2J56 - chains H and M of the 6 polymer chains in the assembly; structure by X-ray diffraction, 2.10 A resolution.

[Chain H]
Molecule: Methylamine dehydrogenase heavy chain
Source organism: Paracoccus denitrificans
Notes: EC 1.4.99.3
UniProtKB: P29894 (DHMH_PARDE); residues 1-386 here correspond to UniProt positions 32-417 (UniProt number = residue number + 31)
Sequence (386 residues; row label = number of the first residue in the row):
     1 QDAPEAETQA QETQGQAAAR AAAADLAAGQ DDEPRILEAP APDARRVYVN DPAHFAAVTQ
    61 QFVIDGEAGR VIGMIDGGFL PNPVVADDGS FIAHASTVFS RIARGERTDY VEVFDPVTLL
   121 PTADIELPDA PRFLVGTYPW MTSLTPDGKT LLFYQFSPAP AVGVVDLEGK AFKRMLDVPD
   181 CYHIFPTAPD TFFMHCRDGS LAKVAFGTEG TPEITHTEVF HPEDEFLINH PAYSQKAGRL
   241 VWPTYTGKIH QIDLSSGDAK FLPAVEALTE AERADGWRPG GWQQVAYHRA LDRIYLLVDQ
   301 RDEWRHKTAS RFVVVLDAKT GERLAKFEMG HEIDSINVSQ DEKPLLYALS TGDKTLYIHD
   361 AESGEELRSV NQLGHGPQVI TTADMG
Unresolved in the structure: 1-11
Cystine bridges: Cys181-Cys196

[Chain M]
Molecule: Methylamine dehydrogenase light chain
Source organism: Paracoccus denitrificans
Notes: EC 1.4.99.3
UniProtKB: P22619 (DHML_PARDE); residues 1-131 here correspond to UniProt positions 58-188 (UniProt number = residue number + 57)
Sequence (131 residues; row label = number of the first residue in the row):
     1 ADAPAGTDPR AKWVPQDNDI QACDYWRHCS IDGNICDCSG GSLTNCPPGT KLATASWVAS
    61 CYNPTDGQSY LIAYRDCCGY NVSGRCPCLN TEGELPVYRP EFANDIIWCF GAEDDAMTYH
   121 CTISPIVGKA S
Unresolved in the structure: 1-6
Modified positions: Trp57 ((S)-2-amino-3-(6,7-dihydro-6-imino-7-oxo-1H-indol-3-yl)propanoic acid; TQQ)
Cystine bridges: Cys23-Cys88, Cys29-Cys61, Cys36-Cys121, Cys38-Cys86, Cys46-Cys77, Cys78-Cys109
Covalently attached groups: covalent link Trp57-Trp108
What the authors report for this chain:
  - post-translational modification sites: Trp108 (citing earlier work)

[Chain H / chain M interface]
Pairs across the interface (75; chain H residue first):
  Glu12(H) - Asp19(M)
  Glu12(H) - Gln21(M)
  Gly15(H) - Asp19(M)
  Gly15(H) - Ile20(M)  hydrogen bond (backbone-backbone)
  Gly15(H) - Gln21(M)
  Gln16(H) - Asn18(M)
  Gln16(H) - Asp19(M)
  Ala18(H) - Ile20(M)  hydrophobic
  Ala19(H) - Asp17(M)
  Ala19(H) - Asn18(M)
  Ala19(H) - Asp19(M)
  Ala19(H) - Ile20(M)  hydrophobic
  Ala22(H) - Arg27(M)
  Ala22(H) - Leu43(M)  hydrophobic
  Ala23(H) - Asp17(M)
  Leu26(H) - Asn63(M)
  Leu26(H) - Tyr70(M)  hydrophobic
  Leu26(H) - Ile126(M)  hydrophobic
  Asp32(H) - Arg27(M)  salt bridge
  Asp32(H) - Thr44(M)
  Asp32(H) - Pro125(M)
  Asp32(H) - Ile126(M)  hydrogen bond (side chain-backbone)
  Glu33(H) - Asn45(M)
  Pro34(H) - Thr44(M)
  Pro34(H) - Asn45(M)
  Pro34(H) - Leu52(M)
  Pro34(H) - Arg75(M)
  Pro34(H) - Ile123(M)  hydrophobic
  Pro34(H) - Pro125(M)  hydrophobic
  Arg35(H) - Asn45(M)  hydrogen bond (backbone-side chain)
  Arg35(H) - Cys46(M)  hydrogen bond (backbone-backbone)
  Arg35(H) - Leu52(M)
  Ile36(H) - Cys46(M)
  Ile36(H) - Pro47(M)
  Ile36(H) - Thr50(M)
  Ile36(H) - Leu52(M)
  Ile36(H) - Glu113(M)
  Leu37(H) - Gly40(M)
  Leu37(H) - Gly41(M)
  Leu37(H) - Ser42(M)
  Leu37(H) - Asn45(M)
  Leu37(H) - Cys46(M)  hydrogen bond (backbone-backbone)
  Leu37(H) - Pro48(M)
  Glu38(H) - Pro48(M)
  Ala39(H) - Pro48(M)
  Val58(H) - Asn81(M)
  Gln60(H) - Val82(M)  hydrogen bond (side chain-backbone)
  Gln60(H) - Ser83(M)
  Arg70(H) - Gln21(M)
  Arg70(H) - Asp37(M)  salt bridge
  Arg70(H) - Gly41(M)  hydrogen bond (side chain-backbone)
  Val71(H) - Cys38(M)
  Val71(H) - Ser39(M)
  Val71(H) - Gly40(M)  hydrogen bond (backbone-backbone)
  Val71(H) - Arg85(M)
  Ile72(H) - Gly40(M)
  Ile72(H) - Pro48(M)
  Gly73(H) - Ser39(M)
  Met74(H) - Ser39(M)
  Met74(H) - Tyr80(M)  hydrogen bond (backbone-side chain)
  Met74(H) - Ser83(M)
  Met74(H) - His120(M)
  Asp76(H) - Tyr80(M)
  Asp76(H) - Asn81(M)  hydrogen bond (side chain-backbone)
  Val117(H) - Pro48(M)
  Thr118(H) - Pro48(M)
  Thr118(H) - Gly49(M)  hydrogen bond (backbone-backbone)
  Leu119(H) - Pro48(M)  hydrophobic
  Leu119(H) - Tyr80(M)
  Leu120(H) - Lys51(M)
  Val370(H) - Arg85(M)
  Asn371(H) - Arg85(M)  hydrogen bond (backbone-side chain)
  Gln372(H) - Arg85(M)
  Gln372(H) - Cys86(M)
  Gln372(H) - Pro87(M)
Other interface residues (no listed pair), chain H (34 interface residues in all): Phe62, Ile75, Leu373
Other interface residues (no listed pair), chain M (41 interface residues in all): Tyr25, Trp26, Asp66, Gly84

[Summary]
The interface between chain H and chain M involves 34 residues on one side and 41 on the other, with 12
hydrogen bonds and 2 salt bridges. Polar pairs include Asp32(H)-Arg27(M), Arg70(H)-Asp37(M) and
Asp32(H)-Ile126(M). The paper reports a modification site at Trp108(M).
Chain H is Methylamine dehydrogenase heavy chain and chain M is Methylamine dehydrogenase light chain, both
from Paracoccus denitrificans; the structure, X-ray reduced Paraccocus denitrificans methylamine dehydrogenase
N- semiquinone in complex with amicyanin, was determined by X-ray diffraction, deposited together with 2J55
and 2J57.
